8IOC - chains A and N of the 6 polymer chains in the assembly; structure by electron microscopy, 2.86 A resolution.

== Chain A ==
Name: Guanine nucleotide-binding protein G(i) subunit alpha-1, Guanine nucleotide-binding protein G(s) subunit alpha isoforms short
From: Homo sapiens
UniProt: chimeric construct of P63096, P63092: residues 8-25 from P63096 (GNAI1_HUMAN) positions 1-18 (UniProt number = residue number - 7); residues 26-82 from P63092 positions 26-66 (offset varies); residues 83-203 from P63096 (GNAI1_HUMAN) positions 60-180 (UniProt number = residue number - 23); residues 204-394 from P63092 positions 204-394 (same numbers)
Amino-acid sequence (361 residues; row label = number of the first residue in the row; note: 26 numbers in that range are skipped by the numbering (no residue carries them; nothing is unmodelled there)):
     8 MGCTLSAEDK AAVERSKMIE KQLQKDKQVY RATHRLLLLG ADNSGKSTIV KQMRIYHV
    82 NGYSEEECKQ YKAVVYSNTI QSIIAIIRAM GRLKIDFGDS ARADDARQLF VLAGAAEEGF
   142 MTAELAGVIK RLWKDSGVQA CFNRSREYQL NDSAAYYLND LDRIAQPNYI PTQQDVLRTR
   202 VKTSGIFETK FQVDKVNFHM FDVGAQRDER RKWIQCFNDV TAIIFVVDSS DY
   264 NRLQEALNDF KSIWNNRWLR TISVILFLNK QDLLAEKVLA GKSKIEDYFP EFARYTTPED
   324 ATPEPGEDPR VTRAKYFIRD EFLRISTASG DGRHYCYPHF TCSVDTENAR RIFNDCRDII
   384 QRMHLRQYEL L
Unresolved in the structure: 8-11, 82-203
Sequence notes: engineered mutation Asp49 (Gly in P63092), Asn50 (Glu in P63092), Tyr63 (Leu in P63092), Ala226 (Gly in P63092), Asp249 (Ala in P63092), Asp252 (Ser in P63092), Asp272 (Leu in P63092), Ser366 (Ala in P63092), Ala372 (Ile in P63092), Ile375 (Val in P63092)
UniProt features mapped onto this chain:
  - lipidation: Gly9 (N-myristoyl glycine), Cys10 (S-palmitoyl cysteine)
  - region: Asp196 to Lys203 (G2 motif)
  - binding site (GTP): Ser174, Leu198 to Lys203
  - modified residue: Arg201 (ADP-ribosylarginine)

== Chain N ==
Name: Nanobody-35
From: Homo sapiens
Notes: antibody fragment or engineered binder
Amino-acid sequence (160 residues; numbered -21 to 138; the number before each row is that of its first residue; numbers below 1 keep their minus sign (Met-21 is residue -21)):
   -21 MKYLLPTAAA GLLLLAAQPA MAQVQLQESG GGLVQPGGSL RLSCAASGFT FSNYKMNWVR
    39 QAPGKGLEWV SDISQSGASI SYTGSVKGRF TISRDNAKNT LYLQMNSLKP EDTAVYYCAR
    99 CPAPFTRDCF DVTSTTYAYR GQGTQVTVSS HHHHHHEPEA
Unresolved in the structure: -21 to 0, 128-138
Disulfides: Cys22-Cys96, Cys99-Cys107

== Chain A / chain N interface ==
Pairs across the interface (26):
  Asp229(A) with Asp109(N); Ser112(N); Thr113(N), hydrogen bond
  Glu230(A) with Asp109(N); Thr114(N)
  Arg231(A) with Phe108(N); Asp109(N), hydrogen bond (backbone-side chain)
  Arg232(A) with Pro100(N); Phe108(N); Asp109(N), salt bridge
  Gln267(A) with Trp47(N); Thr61(N), hydrogen bond
  Glu268(A) with Leu45(N); Glu46(N)
  Asn271(A) with Trp47(N)
  Ser275(A) with Cys107(N), hydrogen bond (side chain-backbone); Phe108(N)
  Asn278(A) with Arg105(N), hydrogen bond; Asp106(N)
  Asn279(A) with Asp106(N), hydrogen bond (backbone-side chain); Phe108(N)
  Arg280(A) with Asp106(N), hydrogen bond (backbone-side chain)
  Arg283(A) with Arg105(N)
  Tyr311(A) with Gly62(N)
  Pro313(A) with Gly62(N)
  Ser352(A) with Arg105(N), hydrogen bond
Also at the interface, not in a pair above, chain A (17 interface residues in all): Ile235, Ile276
Also at the interface, not in a pair above, chain N (16 interface residues in all): Ser63, Tyr115

== In short ==
17 residues of chain A face 16 of chain N across their interface, with 8 hydrogen bonds and 1 salt bridge.
Among the polar pairs are Arg232(A)-Asp109(N), Asp229(A)-Thr113(N) and Arg231(A)-Asp109(N). Curated annotation
(UniProt) lists 7 GTP-binding residues on chain A.
Here chain A is Guanine nucleotide-binding protein G(i) subunit alpha-1, Guanine nucleotide-binding protein
G(s) subunit alpha isoforms short and chain N is Nanobody-35, both from Homo sapiens. Entry 8IOC (Cryo-EM
structure of the gamma-MSH-bound human melanocortin receptor 3 (MC3R)-Gs complex) was determined by electron
microscopy together with 8INR and 8IOD from the same study.
